Entry 5XL3 (X-ray diffraction, 2.20 A resolution); this record covers chains A and C.

== Chain A ==
Molecule: Hemagglutinin
From: Influenza A virus (strain A/Duck/Czechoslovakia/1956 H4N6)
UniProt: A3KF09 (A3KF09_I56A1); residues 1-327 here correspond to UniProt positions 17-343 (UniProt number = residue number + 16)
Sequence (327 residues; each row starts with the number of its first residue):
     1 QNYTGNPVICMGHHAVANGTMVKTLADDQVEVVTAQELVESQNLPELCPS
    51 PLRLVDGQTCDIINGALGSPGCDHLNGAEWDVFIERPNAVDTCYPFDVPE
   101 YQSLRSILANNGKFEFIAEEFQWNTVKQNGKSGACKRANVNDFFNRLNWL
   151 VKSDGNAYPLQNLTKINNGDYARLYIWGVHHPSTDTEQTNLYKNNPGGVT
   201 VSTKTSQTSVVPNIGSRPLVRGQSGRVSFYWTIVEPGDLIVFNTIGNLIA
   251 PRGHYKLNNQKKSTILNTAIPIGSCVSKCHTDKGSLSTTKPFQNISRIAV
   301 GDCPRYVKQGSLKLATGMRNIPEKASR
Unresolved in the structure: 1-4, 324-327
Cystine bridges: Cys48-Cys275, Cys60-Cys72, Cys93-Cys135, Cys279-Cys303
Covalently attached groups: N-acetylglucosamine (NAG) linked to Asn162, Asn294
Ligand contacts: N-acetyl-alpha-neuraminic acid (SIA): Tyr94, Lys127, Gly130, Lys131, Ser132, Gly133, Asn141, Trp149, Val151, His180, Leu191, Gln223, Gly225

== Chain C ==
Molecule: Hemagglutinin
From: Influenza A virus (strain A/Duck/Czechoslovakia/1956 H4N6)
UniProt: A3KF09 (A3KF09_I56A1); residues 328-503 here correspond to UniProt positions 344-519 (UniProt number = residue number + 16)
Sequence (176 residues; numbered 328 to 503; the number before each row is that of its first residue):
   328 GLFGAIAGFIENGWQGLIDGWYGFRHQNAEGTGTAADLKSTQAAIDQING
   378 KLNRLIEKTNDKYHQIEKEFEQVEGRIQDLEKYVEDTKIDLWSYNAELLV
   428 ALENQHTIDVTDSEMNKLFERVRRQLRENAEDKGNGCFEIFHKCDNNCIE
   478 SIRNGTYDHDIYRDEAINNRFQIQGV
Unresolved in the structure: 500-503
Cystine bridges: Cys471-Cys475

== How chain A and chain C interact ==
Contacting residue pairs - 137 pairs, chain A then chain C:
  Gly5(A) - Glu466(C)
  Gly5(A) - Ile467(C)
  Gly5(A) - Phe468(C)
  Gly5(A) - Asn496(C)
  Asn6(A) - Ile467(C)
  Pro7(A) - Gln354(C)
  Pro7(A) - Glu466(C)
  Pro7(A) - Ile467(C)  hydrogen bond (backbone-backbone)
  Pro7(A) - His469(C)
  Pro7(A) - Cys471(C)
  Val8(A) - His353(C)
  Val8(A) - Gln354(C)  hydrogen bond (backbone-backbone)
  Val8(A) - Cys464(C)  hydrophobic
  Val8(A) - Phe465(C)
  Ile9(A) - Phe351(C)  hydrophobic
  Ile9(A) - Arg352(C)
  Ile9(A) - Cys464(C)
  Ile9(A) - Phe465(C)  hydrogen bond (backbone-backbone)
  Ile9(A) - Ile467(C)  hydrophobic
  Ile9(A) - Ile479(C)  hydrophobic
  Cys10(A) - Trp341(C)
  Cys10(A) - Gly350(C)
  Cys10(A) - Phe351(C)
  Cys10(A) - Arg352(C)  hydrogen bond (backbone-backbone)
  Cys10(A) - Gly463(C)
  Cys10(A) - Cys464(C)  disulfide
  Met11(A) - Ile337(C)
  Met11(A) - Trp341(C)
  Met11(A) - Gly350(C)
  Met11(A) - Phe351(C)  hydrophobic
  Met11(A) - Met442(C)
  Met11(A) - Leu445(C)  hydrophobic
  Met11(A) - Val449(C)  hydrophobic
  Met11(A) - Gly463(C)  hydrogen bond (backbone-backbone)
  Met11(A) - Phe465(C)  hydrophobic
  Gly12(A) - Trp341(C)
  Gly12(A) - Tyr349(C)
  Gly12(A) - Gly350(C)  hydrogen bond (backbone-backbone)
  Gly12(A) - Met442(C)
  His13(A) - Ile333(C)
  His13(A) - Ile337(C)
  His13(A) - Asn339(C)
  His13(A) - Gly340(C)
  His13(A) - Trp341(C)  hydrogen bond (backbone-backbone)
  His13(A) - Trp348(C)
  His13(A) - Tyr349(C)
  His13(A) - Met442(C)
  His14(A) - Gly340(C)
  His14(A) - Trp341(C)
  His14(A) - Leu344(C)
  His14(A) - Gly347(C)
  His14(A) - Trp348(C)  hydrogen bond (backbone-backbone)
  Ala15(A) - Gly340(C)
  Ala15(A) - Trp341(C)  hydrogen bond (backbone-backbone)
  Ala15(A) - Gln342(C)
  Val16(A) - Gln342(C)
  Ala17(A) - Gln342(C)
  Val22(A) - Asn431(C)
  Lys23(A) - Glu424(C)  salt bridge
  Lys23(A) - Ala428(C)
  Lys23(A) - Asn431(C)  hydrogen bond (backbone-side chain)
  Thr24(A) - Ala428(C)
  Thr24(A) - Gln432(C)  hydrogen bond
  Thr24(A) - Ile435(C)
  Leu25(A) - Ala428(C)
  Leu25(A) - Leu429(C)  hydrophobic
  Leu25(A) - Gln432(C)  hydrogen bond (backbone-side chain)
  Ala26(A) - Gln432(C)
  Val30(A) - Ile435(C)  hydrophobic
  Leu38(A) - Val427(C)  hydrophobic
  Leu52(A) - Tyr390(C)
  Gln102(A) - Glu394(C)
  Arg105(A) - Glu394(C)  salt bridge
  Ser106(A) - His391(C)  hydrogen bond
  Asn110(A) - His391(C)
  Lys262(A) - Tyr390(C)
  Ser263(A) - His391(C)
  Thr264(A) - Tyr390(C)
  Thr264(A) - His391(C)  hydrogen bond
  Thr289(A) - Ile383(C)
  Phe292(A) - Ala423(C)  hydrophobic
  Arg297(A) - Lys395(C)  hydrogen bond (backbone-side chain)
  Arg297(A) - Glu412(C)
  Arg297(A) - Ile416(C)
  Ile298(A) - Glu396(C)
  Ala299(A) - Gln392(C)  hydrogen bond (backbone-side chain)
  Val300(A) - Lys389(C)
  Gly301(A) - Asn387(C)
  Gly301(A) - Asp388(C)
  Gly301(A) - Lys389(C)  hydrogen bond (backbone-backbone)
  Gly301(A) - Tyr390(C)
  Asp302(A) - Thr386(C)
  Asp302(A) - Asn387(C)
  Asp302(A) - Asp388(C)  hydrogen bond (backbone-side chain)
  Cys303(A) - Thr386(C)
  Cys303(A) - Asn387(C)  hydrogen bond (backbone-side chain)
  Pro304(A) - Asn387(C)
  Arg305(A) - Asn387(C)  hydrogen bond
  Arg305(A) - Trp419(C)
  Tyr306(A) - Ile416(C)  hydrophobic
  Val307(A) - Trp419(C)
  Val307(A) - Ser420(C)
  Lys308(A) - Ile416(C)
  Lys308(A) - Asp417(C)  salt bridge
  Lys308(A) - Ser420(C)  hydrogen bond (backbone-side chain)
  Gln309(A) - Ser420(C)  hydrogen bond (side chain-backbone)
  Gln309(A) - Glu424(C)  hydrogen bond
  Leu312(A) - Ala423(C)  hydrophobic
  Leu312(A) - Glu424(C)
  Lys313(A) - Val427(C)
  Lys313(A) - Asn431(C)  hydrogen bond (backbone-side chain)
  Leu314(A) - Leu379(C)  hydrophobic
  Leu314(A) - Glu430(C)
  Leu314(A) - Asn431(C)
  Ala315(A) - Asn431(C)  hydrogen bond (backbone-side chain)
  Ala315(A) - Thr434(C)
  Thr316(A) - Trp348(C)
  Thr316(A) - Ile375(C)
  Thr316(A) - Leu379(C)
  Gly317(A) - Trp348(C)
  Gly317(A) - Ile375(C)
  Gly317(A) - Thr434(C)
  Met318(A) - Ile333(C)  hydrophobic
  Met318(A) - Trp348(C)
  Met318(A) - Tyr349(C)  hydrophobic
  Met318(A) - Thr438(C)
  Arg319(A) - Ala334(C)
  Ile321(A) - Ile333(C)  hydrophobic
  Ile321(A) - Ala334(C)  hydrophobic
  Ile321(A) - Glu338(C)
  Ile321(A) - Asn339(C)
  Ile321(A) - Gly340(C)  hydrogen bond (backbone-backbone)
  Pro322(A) - Asn339(C)
  Pro322(A) - Gln342(C)
  Glu323(A) - Asn339(C)
  Glu323(A) - Gly340(C)
  Glu323(A) - Gln342(C)  hydrogen bond (backbone-side chain)
Other interface residues (no listed pair), chain A (59 interface residues in all): Val32, Gln36, Lys278, Asp282, Pro291
Other interface residues (no listed pair), chain C (67 interface residues in all): Asn355, Lys385, Lys415, Leu425, Phe446, Leu453, Lys460, Lys470
Cross-chain cystine bridges: Cys10(A)-Cys464(C)

== In short ==
Chain A and chain C form an interface of 59 and 67 residues respectively, with 1 disulfide bond, 27 hydrogen
bonds and 3 salt bridges. Polar pairs include Lys23(A)-Glu424(C), Arg105(A)-Glu394(C) and Lys308(A)-Asp417(C).
Bound to chain A: N-acetyl-alpha-neuraminic acid.
Here chain A is Hemagglutinin and chain C is Hemagglutinin, both from Influenza A virus (strain
A/Duck/Czechoslovakia/1956 H4N6). Entry 5XL3 (Complex structure of H4 hemagglutinin from avian influenza H4N6
virus with LSTa) was determined by X-ray diffraction together with 5XL1, 5XL4, 5XL5, 5XL6, 5XL7, 5XLB, 5XLC
and 5XLD from the same study.
